2IJO - chains A and B of the 3 polymer chains in the assembly; structure by X-ray diffraction, 2.30 A resolution.

[Chain A]
Protein: Polyprotein
From: West Nile virus
Notes: EC 3.4.21.91; fragment: NS2B cofactor domain
UniProtKB: Q203W3 (Q203W3_WNV); residues 49-95 here correspond to UniProt positions 1423-1469 (UniProt number = residue number + 1374)
Sequence (58 residues; numbered 48 to 105; the number before each row is that of its first residue):
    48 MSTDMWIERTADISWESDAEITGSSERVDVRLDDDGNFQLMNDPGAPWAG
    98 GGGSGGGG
Not modelled in the structure: 48, 90-105
Differences from the reference sequence: initiating methionine (48)
From the paper describing this entry:
  - specificity-determining residues: Asp-80, Asp-82, Asn-84 (proposed by the authors, not directly observed)

[Chain B]
Protein: Polyprotein
From: West Nile virus
Notes: EC 3.4.21.91; fragment: NS3 protease domain
UniProtKB: Q203W3 (Q203W3_WNV); residues 1-184 here correspond to UniProt positions 1506-1689 (UniProt number = residue number + 1505)
Sequence (192 residues; each row starts with the number of its first residue):
     1 GGVLWDTPSPKEYKKGDTTTGVYRIMTRGLLGSYQAGAGVMVEGVFHTLW
    51 HTTKGAALMSGEGRLDPYWGSVKEDRLCYGGPWQLQHKWNGQDEVQMIVV
   101 EPGRNVKNVQTKPGVFKTPEGEIGAVTLDFPTGTSGSPIVDKNGDVIGLY
   151 GNGVIMPNGSYISAIVQGERMDEPIPAGFEPEMLKGHHHHHH
Not modelled in the structure: 6-13, 177-192
Differences from the reference sequence: variant Gln-84 (Lys1589 in Q203W3); engineered mutation Arg-104 (Lys1609 in Q203W3); cloning artifact (185-192)
From the paper describing this entry:
  - catalytic residues: His-51, Asp-75, Gly-133 to Ser-135
  - contacts within the chain: His-51/Asp-75 (hydrogen bond), His-51/Ser-135 (hydrogen bond)
  - specificity-determining residues: Gly-37, Asp-129, Thr-132
  - specificity-determining residues: Ala-36 (proposed by the authors, not directly observed)
  - conformationally variable residues (loop rearrangement, order/disorder transition): Arg-28 to Gly-32, Phe-116 to Thr-132

[Interface between chain A and chain B]
Contacting residue pairs (106):
  Thr-50(A) with Ala-57(B); Met-59(B); Arg-64(B)
  Asp-51(A) with Thr-27(B), hydrogen bond (backbone-side chain); Arg-28(B)
  Met-52(A) with Ile-25(B), hydrophobic; Met-26(B); Thr-27(B); Ala-36(B), hydrophobic; Thr-52(B); Thr-53(B); Leu-58(B), hydrophobic; Met-59(B), hydrogen bond (backbone-backbone)
  Trp-53(A) with Arg-24(B); Ile-25(B); Met-26(B), hydrogen bond (backbone-backbone); Thr-27(B); Arg-28(B); Ser-33(B); Met-59(B)
  Ile-54(A) with Tyr-23(B), hydrophobic; Arg-24(B); Met-41(B), hydrophobic; Phe-46(B), hydrophobic; Leu-58(B), hydrophobic; Met-59(B), hydrogen bond (backbone-backbone); Ser-60(B); Leu-65(B), hydrophobic
  Glu-55(A) with Tyr-23(B); Arg-24(B), hydrogen bond (backbone-backbone); Met-26(B)
  Arg-56(A) with Thr-19(B); Thr-20(B), hydrogen bond (side chain-backbone); Gly-21(B); Val-22(B); Tyr-23(B)
  Thr-57(A) with Val-22(B), hydrogen bond (backbone-backbone); Arg-24(B), hydrogen bond; Val-106(B)
  Ala-58(A) with Gly-21(B); Val-22(B), hydrogen bond (backbone-backbone)
  Asp-59(A) with Val-22(B)
  Ile-60(A) with Gly-21(B); Val-22(B), hydrophobic; Val-40(B), hydrophobic; Val-42(B), hydrophobic; Gly-144(B); Val-146(B), hydrophobic
  Ser-61(A) with Ile-98(B); Asn-108(B), hydrogen bond (backbone-side chain)
  Trp-62(A) with Glu-94(B); Gln-96(B); Asn-108(B); Gln-110(B); Val-140(B); Asp-141(B); Lys-142(B)
  Glu-63(A) with Gln-96(B), hydrogen bond (backbone-side chain); Asn-108(B)
  Ala-66(A) with Gln-96(B); Asn-108(B)
  Glu-67(A) with Asn-108(B); Val-109(B); Gln-110(B), hydrogen bond (backbone-backbone)
  Ile-68(A) with Glu-94(B); Gln-110(B)
  Thr-69(A) with Val-109(B); Gln-110(B), hydrogen bond (backbone-backbone); Thr-111(B), hydrogen bond (backbone-side chain); Leu-128(B)
  Gly-70(A) with Thr-111(B); Thr-127(B)
  Ser-71(A) with Lys-112(B); Thr-127(B)
  Ser-72(A) with Lys-112(B); Pro-113(B); Gly-114(B)
  Glu-73(A) with Gly-114(B); Val-115(B), hydrogen bond (backbone-backbone); Thr-127(B), hydrogen bond
  Arg-74(A) with Val-115(B); Lys-117(B)
  Val-75(A) with Val-115(B), hydrogen bond (backbone-backbone); Phe-116(B); Lys-117(B), hydrogen bond (backbone-backbone); Met-156(B), hydrophobic; Ile-162(B), hydrophobic
  Asp-76(A) with Lys-117(B)
  Val-77(A) with Phe-116(B), hydrophobic; Lys-117(B), hydrogen bond (backbone-backbone); Thr-118(B); Pro-119(B)
  Leu-79(A) with Lys-73(B)
  Asp-80(A) with Lys-73(B)
  Asp-81(A) with Lys-73(B), salt bridge
  Asp-82(A) with Val-72(B)
  Gly-83(A) with Val-72(B); Lys-73(B); Asn-152(B), hydrogen bond (backbone-side chain)
  Asn-84(A) with Asn-152(B)
  Phe-85(A) with Ile-123(B), hydrophobic; Asn-152(B); Val-154(B), hydrophobic; Ala-164(B), hydrophobic
  Leu-87(A) with Met-156(B), hydrophobic
  Asn-89(A) with Pro-119(B)
Interface residues without a listed pair, chain A (36 interface residues in all): Arg-78
Interface residues without a listed pair, chain B (61 interface residues in all): Asp-75, Val-95, Val-100, Gly-153, Ile-155, Pro-157
Interface features reported in the paper:
  - residue pairs: Gln-96(B)/Trp-62(A)
  - interface residues, chain A: Trp-62(A)

[Overview]
Chain A and chain B form an interface of 36 and 61 residues respectively, with 20 hydrogen bonds and 1 salt
bridge. Polar pairs include Asp-81(A)/Lys-73(B), Asp-51(A)/Thr-27(B) and Arg-56(A)/Thr-20(B). The paper
describes a contact between Gln-96(B) and Trp-62(A). The paper reports catalytic residues His-51(B), Asp-75(B)
and Gly-133(B); the interface residue Trp-62(A).
Chain A is Polyprotein and chain B is Polyprotein, both from West Nile virus; the structure, Crystal Structure
of the West Nile virus NS2B-NS3 protease complexed with bovine pancreatic trypsin inhibitor, was determined by
X-ray diffraction (same publication as 2GGV).
